Entry 7DKH (X-ray diffraction, 2.90 A resolution); this record covers chains A and B of the 4 polymer chains in the assembly.

[Chain A]
Molecule: RNA polymerase-associated protein CTR9
From: Saccharomyces cerevisiae (strain ATCC 204508 / S288c)
UniProt: P89105 (CTR9_YEAST); residues 1-972 here = UniProt positions 1-972
Sequence (972 residues; each row starts with the number of its first residue):
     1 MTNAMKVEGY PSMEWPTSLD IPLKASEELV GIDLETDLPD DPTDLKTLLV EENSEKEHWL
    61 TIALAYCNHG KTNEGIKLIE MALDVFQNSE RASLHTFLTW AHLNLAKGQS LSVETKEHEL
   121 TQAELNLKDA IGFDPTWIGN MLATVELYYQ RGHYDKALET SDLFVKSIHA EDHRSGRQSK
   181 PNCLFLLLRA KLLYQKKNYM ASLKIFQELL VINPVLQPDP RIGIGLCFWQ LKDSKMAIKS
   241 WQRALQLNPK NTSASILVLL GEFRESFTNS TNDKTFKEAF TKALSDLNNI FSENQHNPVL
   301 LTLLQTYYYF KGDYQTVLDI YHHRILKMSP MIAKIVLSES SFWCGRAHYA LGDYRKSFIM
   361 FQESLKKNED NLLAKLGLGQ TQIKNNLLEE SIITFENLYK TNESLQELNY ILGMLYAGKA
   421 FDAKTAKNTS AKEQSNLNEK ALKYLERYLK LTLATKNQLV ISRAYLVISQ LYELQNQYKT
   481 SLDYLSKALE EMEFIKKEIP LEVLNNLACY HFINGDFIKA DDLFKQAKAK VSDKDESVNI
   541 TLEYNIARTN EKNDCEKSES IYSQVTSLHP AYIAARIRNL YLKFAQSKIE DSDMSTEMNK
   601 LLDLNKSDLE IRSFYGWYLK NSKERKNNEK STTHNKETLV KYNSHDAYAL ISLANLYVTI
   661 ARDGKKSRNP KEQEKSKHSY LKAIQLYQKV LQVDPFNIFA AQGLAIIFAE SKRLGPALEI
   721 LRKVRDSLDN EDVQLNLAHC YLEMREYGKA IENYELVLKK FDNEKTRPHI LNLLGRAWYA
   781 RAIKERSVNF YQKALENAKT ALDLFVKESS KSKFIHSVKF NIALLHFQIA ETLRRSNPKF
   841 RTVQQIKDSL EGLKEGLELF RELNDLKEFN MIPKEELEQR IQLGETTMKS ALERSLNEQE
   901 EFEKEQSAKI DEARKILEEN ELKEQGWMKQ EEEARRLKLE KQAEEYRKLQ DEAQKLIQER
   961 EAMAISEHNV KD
Disordered / not traced: 1-9, 923-972
Modified positions: Mse1, Mse5, Mse928, Mse963 (selenomethionine); Mse13, Mse81, Mse141, Mse200, Mse236, Mse328, Mse331, Mse360, Mse414, Mse492, Mse594, Mse598, Mse744, Mse871, Mse888 (selenomethionine; parent Met)

[Chain B]
Molecule: RNA polymerase II-associated protein 1
From: Saccharomyces cerevisiae (strain ATCC 204508 / S288c)
UniProt: P38351 (PAF1_YEAST); residues 1-103 here = UniProt positions 1-103
Sequence (103 residues; row label = number of the first residue in the row):
     1 MSKKQEYIAP IKYQNSLPVP QLPPKLLVYP ESPETNADSS QLINSLYIKT NVTNLIQQDE
    61 DLGMPVDLMK FPGLLNKLDS KLLYGFDNVK LDKDDRILLR DPR
Disordered / not traced: 1-4
Modified positions: Mse1 (selenomethionine); Mse64 (selenomethionine; parent Met); Mse69 (selenomethionine; parent Met)

[Chain A / chain B interface]
Pairs across the interface - 265 pairs, chain A then chain B:
  Tyr10(A) with Lys90(B); Leu91(B); Asp92(B), hydrogen bond (side chain-backbone); Asp95(B), hydrogen bond
  Pro11(A) with Phe86(B), hydrophobic
  Mse13(A) with Pro72(B); Leu82(B), hydrophobic; Phe86(B), hydrophobic
  Glu14(A) with Pro72(B)
  Trp15(A) with Mse69(B), hydrogen bond (side chain-backbone); Phe71(B); Pro72(B), hydrophobic; Gly73(B); Asn76(B)
  Glu57(A) with Asn76(B); Lys77(B), salt bridge
  Leu60(A) with Leu75(B); Asn76(B)
  Thr61(A) with Asn76(B), hydrogen bond
  Leu64(A) with Mse69(B), hydrophobic; Asn76(B)
  Cys67(A) with Mse69(B)
  Asn68(A) with Mse69(B), hydrogen bond (side chain-backbone)
  Thr96(A) with Leu75(B)
  Trp100(A) with Val66(B); Leu68(B); Mse69(B); Leu75(B), hydrophobic
  Ala101(A) with Mse69(B), hydrophobic
  Asn104(A) with Asp67(B), hydrogen bond; Mse69(B)
  Lys107(A) with Asp61(B); Val66(B)
  Gln109(A) with Asp59(B)
  Trp137(A) with Leu78(B), hydrophobic
  Gly139(A) with Leu68(B)
  Glu146(A) with Val66(B)
  Tyr149(A) with Glu60(B), hydrogen bond (side chain-backbone); Asp61(B); Leu62(B)
  Gln150(A) with Asp61(B), hydrogen bond
  Tyr154(A) with Glu60(B), hydrogen bond
  Lys180(A) with Lys81(B); Tyr84(B)
  Pro181(A) with Tyr84(B)
  Asn182(A) with Leu83(B); Tyr84(B), hydrogen bond
  Cys183(A) with Leu83(B), hydrogen bond (backbone-backbone)
  Leu184(A) with Val66(B), hydrophobic; Leu68(B), hydrophobic; Phe71(B), hydrophobic; Leu83(B), hydrophobic
  Lys191(A) with Asp61(B), salt bridge; Leu62(B); Mse64(B); Val66(B)
  Tyr194(A) with Leu62(B), hydrophobic
  Gln195(A) with Glu60(B), hydrogen bond; Leu62(B)
  Lys204(A) with Leu99(B); Asp101(B), salt bridge
  Phe206(A) with Mse64(B)
  Gln207(A) with Leu98(B), hydrogen bond (side chain-backbone); Leu99(B), hydrogen bond (side chain-backbone); Arg100(B), hydrogen bond (side chain-backbone)
  Leu210(A) with Leu91(B); Asp95(B)
  Val211(A) with Val89(B); Leu91(B), hydrophobic; Leu99(B), hydrophobic
  Ile212(A) with Tyr84(B); Gly85(B); Phe86(B), hydrogen bond (backbone-backbone)
  Asn213(A) with Phe86(B)
  Pro214(A) with Val89(B), hydrophobic
  Val215(A) with Phe86(B), hydrophobic
  Gln217(A) with Lys70(B)
  Pro218(A) with Mse64(B); Pro65(B)
  Arg221(A) with Asp95(B), salt bridge
  Ile222(A) with Gly63(B); Mse64(B), hydrophobic
  Gly223(A) with Mse64(B)
  Ile224(A) with Leu98(B)
  Leu226(A) with Ile56(B); Leu62(B); Mse64(B), hydrophobic
  Phe228(A) with Leu98(B); Arg100(B)
  Trp229(A) with Val52(B), hydrophobic; Thr53(B); Ile56(B)
  Gln230(A) with Ile56(B)
  Leu231(A) with Pro102(B), hydrophobic
  Lys232(A) with Arg103(B)
  Asp233(A) with Arg100(B), salt bridge; Pro102(B); Arg103(B), hydrogen bond (side chain-backbone)
  Mse236(A) with Ile97(B); Arg100(B)
  Ser240(A) with Leu98(B)
  Trp241(A) with Ile56(B), hydrophobic
  Arg243(A) with Asp94(B), salt bridge; Asp95(B), salt bridge
  Ser253(A) with Gln58(B); Gly63(B), hydrogen bond (side chain-backbone)
  Ile256(A) with Gln58(B)
  Leu257(A) with Ile56(B); Gln58(B)
  Leu260(A) with Val52(B); Leu55(B); Ile56(B), hydrophobic
  Arg264(A) with Asn51(B), hydrogen bond; Thr53(B), hydrogen bond
  Phe267(A) with Ile48(B); Asn51(B)
  Val299(A) with Leu55(B); Gln58(B)
  Thr302(A) with Leu55(B)
  Leu303(A) with Leu55(B), hydrophobic
  Thr306(A) with Tyr47(B)
  Tyr309(A) with Ser40(B)
  Phe310(A) with Asn44(B); Tyr47(B), hydrophobic
  Ala333(A) with Asp59(B); Glu60(B)
  Lys334(A) with Glu60(B)
  Ile335(A) with Asn54(B)
  Val336(A) with Gln57(B); Gln58(B)
  Glu339(A) with Asn54(B), hydrogen bond; Leu55(B)
  Trp343(A) with Tyr47(B), hydrophobic
  Arg346(A) with Ser40(B), hydrogen bond (side chain-backbone); Ile43(B); Asn44(B), hydrogen bond
  Tyr349(A) with Asp38(B), hydrogen bond (side chain-backbone)
  Leu373(A) with Ile43(B); Leu46(B), hydrophobic; Thr50(B)
  Leu376(A) with Leu46(B), hydrophobic
  Gly377(A) with Ile43(B)
  Gln380(A) with Ala37(B), hydrogen bond (side chain-backbone); Asp38(B); Ser39(B), hydrogen bond (side chain-backbone); Ile43(B)
  Ile383(A) with Ala37(B), hydrophobic; Asp38(B)
  Lys384(A) with Asp38(B), salt bridge
  Leu405(A) with Leu46(B), hydrophobic
  Gln406(A) with Lys49(B), hydrogen bond
  Glu407(A) with Leu42(B); Ser45(B), hydrogen bond; Leu46(B); Lys49(B), salt bridge
  Tyr410(A) with Thr35(B), hydrogen bond (side chain-backbone); Leu42(B), hydrophobic
  Ile411(A) with Ala37(B); Leu42(B), hydrophobic
  Mse414(A) with Thr35(B)
  Leu415(A) with Ala37(B), hydrophobic
  Gln458(A) with Ser45(B), hydrogen bond; Lys49(B), hydrogen bond
  Ile461(A) with Thr35(B); Leu42(B), hydrophobic
  Arg463(A) with Ser32(B); Thr35(B), hydrogen bond; Asn36(B), hydrogen bond
  Leu466(A) with Tyr29(B), hydrophobic
  Glu473(A) with Leu26(B)
  Leu485(A) with Tyr29(B)
  Leu501(A) with Leu27(B), hydrophobic
  Glu502(A) with Val28(B); Tyr29(B); Pro30(B)
  Val503(A) with Tyr29(B), hydrophobic
  Asn505(A) with Lys25(B), hydrogen bond (side chain-backbone); Leu26(B); Leu27(B)
  Asn506(A) with Leu26(B); Leu27(B), hydrogen bond (side chain-backbone); Tyr29(B), hydrogen bond
  Cys509(A) with Pro24(B); Lys25(B), hydrogen bond (side chain-backbone); Leu26(B), hydrophobic
  Tyr510(A) with Leu26(B), hydrophobic
  Phe512(A) with Pro23(B), hydrophobic; Pro24(B)
  Phe524(A) with Pro24(B), hydrophobic
  Thr541(A) with Lys25(B); Leu27(B)
  Tyr544(A) with Leu22(B), hydrogen bond (side chain-backbone); Pro23(B)
  Asn545(A) with Pro24(B); Lys25(B), hydrogen bond (side chain-backbone)
  Arg548(A) with Gln21(B), hydrogen bond; Leu22(B), hydrogen bond (side chain-backbone); Pro24(B)
  Thr549(A) with Pro24(B)
  Tyr572(A) with Lys25(B), hydrogen bond
  Ala574(A) with Leu22(B), hydrophobic; Lys25(B)
  Ile577(A) with Leu22(B), hydrophobic
  Arg578(A) with Gln21(B); Leu22(B)
  Tyr581(A) with Val19(B), hydrophobic
  Glu610(A) with Pro20(B); Leu22(B)
  Phe614(A) with Val19(B), hydrophobic; Pro20(B)
  Trp617(A) with Leu17(B); Pro18(B); Val19(B)
  Tyr648(A) with Leu17(B); Pro18(B), hydrogen bond (side chain-backbone)
  Ile651(A) with Leu17(B), hydrophobic
  Ser652(A) with Leu17(B)
  Asn655(A) with Asn15(B), hydrogen bond; Ser16(B)
  Arg662(A) with Tyr13(B), hydrogen bond (side chain-backbone)
  Tyr687(A) with Asn15(B)
  Phe699(A) with Asn15(B), hydrogen bond (backbone-side chain); Pro18(B)
  Gln702(A) with Gln14(B); Asn15(B), hydrogen bond
  Gly703(A) with Asn15(B)
  Ile706(A) with Tyr13(B), hydrophobic; Gln14(B)
  Ala709(A) with Tyr13(B)
  Glu710(A) with Tyr13(B)
  Asp732(A) with Gln14(B); Asn15(B); Ser16(B), hydrogen bond
  Asn736(A) with Tyr13(B); Gln14(B), hydrogen bond (side chain-backbone)
  His739(A) with Ile11(B); Lys12(B), hydrogen bond (side chain-backbone); Tyr13(B)
  Cys740(A) with Tyr13(B)
  Leu742(A) with Ile11(B), hydrophobic
  Glu743(A) with Ile11(B); Tyr13(B), hydrogen bond
  His769(A) with Lys12(B)
  Asn772(A) with Tyr7(B), hydrogen bond; Ile8(B), hydrogen bond (side chain-backbone); Ala9(B)
  Leu773(A) with Pro10(B); Ile11(B), hydrophobic
  Gly775(A) with Tyr7(B)
  Arg776(A) with Tyr7(B); Ala9(B), hydrogen bond (side chain-backbone); Ile11(B)
  Tyr779(A) with Gln5(B); Tyr7(B), hydrophobic
  Ile783(A) with Gln5(B)
  Ala798(A) with Tyr7(B)
  Ser817(A) with Ile8(B)
  Phe820(A) with Glu6(B); Ile8(B), hydrophobic
  Asn821(A) with Tyr7(B); Ile8(B), hydrogen bond (side chain-backbone)
  Leu824(A) with Tyr7(B), hydrophobic
  Mse871(A) with Ile8(B), hydrophobic
  Glu876(A) with Glu6(B)
  Arg880(A) with Glu6(B), salt bridge
Also at the interface, not in a pair above, chain A (174 interface residues in all): Ser12, Ser93, Phe97, Ile138, Leu142, Leu187, Leu188, Mse200, Leu203, Leu216, Asp219, Lys239, Leu247, Phe263, Phe342, Asn368, Asn371, Ile513, Val538, Ser613, Leu714, Leu825, Ile872
Also at the interface, not in a pair above, chain B (92 interface residues in all): Leu74, Asp79, Ser80, Asp87

[Overview]
174 residues of chain A face 92 of chain B across their interface; the contacts include 55 hydrogen bonds and
10 salt bridges. Polar pairs include Glu57(A)-Lys77(B), Lys191(A)-Asp61(B) and Lys204(A)-Asp101(B).
Chain A is RNA polymerase-associated protein CTR9 and chain B is RNA polymerase II-associated protein 1, both
from Saccharomyces cerevisiae (strain ATCC 204508 / S288c); the structure, Crystal structure of the
Ctr9/Paf1/Cdc73/Rtf1 quaternary complex, was determined by X-ray diffraction.
